PDB entry 6P6Y | X-ray diffraction, 2.89 A resolution | chain A

[Chain A]
Protein: Ion transport protein
Organism: Arcobacter butzleri (strain RM4018)
Reference sequence: A8EVM5 (A8EVM5_ARCB4); residues 1001-1239 here correspond to UniProt positions 1-239 (UniProt number = residue number - 1000)
Chain sequence (257 residues; each row starts with the number of its first residue):
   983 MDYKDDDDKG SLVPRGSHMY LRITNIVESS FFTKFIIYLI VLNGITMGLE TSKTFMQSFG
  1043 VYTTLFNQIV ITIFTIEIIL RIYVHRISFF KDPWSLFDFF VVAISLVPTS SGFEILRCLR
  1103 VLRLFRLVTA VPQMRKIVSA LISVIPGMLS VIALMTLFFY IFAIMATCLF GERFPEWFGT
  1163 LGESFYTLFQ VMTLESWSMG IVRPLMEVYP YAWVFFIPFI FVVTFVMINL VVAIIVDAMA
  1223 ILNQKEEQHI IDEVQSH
Disordered / not traced: 983-997
Construct notes: initiating methionine (983); expression tag (984-1000); engineered mutation Cys1100 (Val100 in A8EVM5), Cys1150 (Gln150 in A8EVM5)
Cystine bridges: Cys1100-Cys1150
Residues lining bound ligands:
  - CPS (3-[(3-cholamidopropyl)dimethylammonio]-1-propanesulfonate), molecule 1: Lys1118, Ile1119, Ala1122, Val1126, Gly1129, Met1130, Val1133, Leu1212, Ala1215, Ile1216, Asp1219, Ala1220, Ile1223
  - CPS, molecule 2: Ala1122, Ser1125, Val1126, Val1214, Ala1215, Ile1216, Val1218, Asp1219, Ala1220, Ile1223, Leu1224, Lys1227
  - 1,2-dimyristoyl-sn-glycero-3-phosphocholine (PX4), molecule 1: Ile1022, Val1023, Gly1026, Ile1027, Gly1030, Leu1031, Thr1033, Ser1034, Thr1036, Leu1106, Leu1109, Ala1135, Thr1138, Leu1139, Tyr1142, Thr1162, Leu1163, Gly1164, Phe1167
  - 1,2-dimyristoyl-sn-glycero-3-phosphocholine (PX4), molecule 2: Pro1075, Trp1076, Phe1079, Phe1107, Val1110, Arg1117, Val1120, Ser1121, Ile1124, Leu1136, Met1137, Phe1140, Val1204, Val1208
  - 1,2-dimyristoyl-sn-glycero-3-phosphocholine (PX4), molecule 3: Ile1097, Leu1101, Phe1144, Met1147, Leu1151, Phe1152, Arg1155, Val1190, Tyr1191, Pro1192, Tyr1193, Ala1194, Val1196, Phe1197
  - 1,2-dimyristoyl-sn-glycero-3-phosphocholine (PX4), molecule 4: Val1133, Ile1134, Met1137, Thr1138, Phe1141, Thr1162, Gly1164, Glu1165, Phe1167, Tyr1168, Phe1171, Met1174, Met1188, Pro1192, Trp1195, Ile1199, Phe1203, Met1209, Leu1212
  - 1,2-dimyristoyl-sn-glycero-3-phosphocholine (PX4), molecule 5: Phe1171, Met1174, Thr1175, Leu1176, Ile1202, Phe1203, Thr1206, Phe1207, Met1209, Ile1210

[Summary]
Chain A binds compound CPS and 5 copies of 1,2-dimyristoyl-sn-glycero-3-phosphocholine.
Chain A is Ion transport protein (Arcobacter butzleri (strain RM4018)); the structure, Crystal structure of
voltage-gated sodium channel NavAb V100C/Q150C disulfide crosslinked mutant in the activated state, was
determined by X-ray diffraction together with 6P6W and 6P6X from the same study.
